Entry 7FNC (X-ray diffraction, 1.55 A resolution); this record covers chains A and B.

== Chain A ==
Name: Pre-mRNA-splicing factor 8
Organism: Saccharomyces cerevisiae S288C
UniProt: P33334 (PRP8_YEAST); residues 1836-2090 here = UniProt positions 1836-2090
Chain sequence (258 residues; each row starts with the number of its first residue):
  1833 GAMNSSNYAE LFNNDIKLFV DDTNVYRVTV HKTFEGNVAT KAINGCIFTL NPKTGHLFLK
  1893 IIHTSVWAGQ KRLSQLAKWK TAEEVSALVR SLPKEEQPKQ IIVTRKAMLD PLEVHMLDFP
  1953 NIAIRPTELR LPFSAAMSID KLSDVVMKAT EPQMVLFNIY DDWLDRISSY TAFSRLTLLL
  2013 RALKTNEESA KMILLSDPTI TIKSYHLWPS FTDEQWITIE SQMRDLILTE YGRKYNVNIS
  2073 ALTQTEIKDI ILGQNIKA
Unresolved in the structure: 2070-2090
Differences from the reference sequence: expression tag (1833-1835)

== Chain B ==
Name: A1 cistron-splicing factor AAR2
Organism: Saccharomyces cerevisiae S288C
UniProt: P32357 (AAR2_YEAST); aligned to UniProt positions 1-317 over residues 1-317
Chain sequence (308 residues; row label = number of the first residue in the row; note: 13 numbers in that range are skipped by the numbering (no residue carries them; nothing is unmodelled there); numbers below 1 keep their minus sign (Gly-3 is residue -3)):
    -3 GAMAMNTVPF TSAPIEVTIG IDQYSFNVKE NQPFHGIKDI PIGHVHVIHF QHADNSSMRY
    57 GYWFDCRMGN FYIQYDPKDG LYKMMEERDG AKFENIVHNF KERQMMVSYP KIDEDDTWYN
   117 LTEFVQMDKI RKIVRKDENQ FSYVDSSMTT VQENEL
   166 SSSSSDPAHS LNYTVINFKS REAIRPGHEM EDFLDKSYYL NTVMLQGIFK NSSNYFGELQ
   226 FAFLNAMFFG NYGSSLQWHA MIELICSSAT VPKHMLDKLD EILYYQIKTL PEQYSDILLN
   286 ERVWNICLYS SFQKNSLHNT EKIMENKYPE LL
Unresolved in the structure: -3 to 0, 166-169
Differences from the reference sequence: expression tag (-3 to 0); conflict Ser166 (Leu153 in P32357), Ser167 (Lys154 in P32357), Ser170 (Asp in P32357)
Residues lining bound ligands: VZL (N-{2-[(4R)-8-methylimidazo[1,2-a]pyridin-2-yl]ethyl}acetamide): Pro5, Phe6, Thr7, Tyr68, Gln70, Glu83, Lys88, Phe89, Ile92, Phe96

== How chain A and chain B interact ==
Pairs across the interface - 18 pairs, chain A then chain B:
  Gln1907(A) - Met195(B)
  Gln1907(A) - Leu199(B)
  Leu1908(A) - Met195(B)  hydrophobic
  Trp1911(A) - Glu194(B)
  Trp1911(A) - Met195(B)  hydrophobic
  Trp1911(A) - Phe198(B)  hydrophobic
  Asp1942(A) - Lys184(B)  salt bridge
  Asp1942(A) - Phe198(B)
  Glu1945(A) - Lys184(B)  salt bridge
  Val1946(A) - Lys184(B)
  Val1946(A) - Ile189(B)  hydrophobic
  Val1946(A) - Glu194(B)
  Val1946(A) - Phe198(B)  hydrophobic
  His1947(A) - Glu194(B)  salt bridge
  Leu1949(A) - Lys184(B)
  Leu1949(A) - Ser185(B)
  Leu1949(A) - Arg186(B)
  Asp1950(A) - Arg186(B)  salt bridge

== Overview ==
9 residues of chain A face 8 of chain B across their interface; the contacts include 4 salt bridges. Polar
contacts include Asp1942(A)-Lys184(B), Glu1945(A)-Lys184(B) and His1947(A)-Glu194(B). Bound to chain B:
compound VZL.
Chain A is Pre-mRNA-splicing factor 8 and chain B is A1 cistron-splicing factor AAR2, both from Saccharomyces
cerevisiae S288C; the structure, PanDDA analysis group deposition -- Aar2/RNaseH in complex with fragment
P07B01 from the F2X-Universal Library, was determined by X-ray diffraction, deposited together with 5ST0,
5ST1, 5ST2, 5ST3, 5ST4, 5ST5 and 248 further entries.
